Entry 1I0C (X-ray diffraction, 2.00 A resolution); this record covers chain A.

[Chain A]
Molecule: Epidermal growth factor receptor kinase substrate EPS8
Organism: Mus musculus
Notes: fragment: sh3 domain
UniProt: Q08509 (EPS8_MOUSE); residues 6-65 here correspond to UniProt positions 532-591 (UniProt number = residue number + 526)
Amino-acid sequence (60 residues; numbered 6 to 65; the number before each row is that of its first residue):
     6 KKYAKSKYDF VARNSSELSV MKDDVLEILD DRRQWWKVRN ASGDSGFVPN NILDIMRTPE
Not modelled in the structure: 65
What the authors report for this chain:
  - interface residues: Arg18, Glu22
  - contacts within the chain: Glu32-Arg44 (salt bridge), Asp35-Arg37 (salt bridge)
  - conformationally variable residues (side-chain flip): Arg18

[Overview]
From the paper: interface residues Arg18 and Glu22; conformational variability at Arg18.
Chain A is Epidermal growth factor receptor kinase substrate EPS8 (Mus musculus); the structure, EPS8 SH3
closed monomer, was determined by X-ray diffraction, deposited together with 1I07.
